Entry 2C9L (X-ray diffraction, 2.25 A resolution); this record covers chains B and Z of the 4 polymer chains in the assembly.

# Chain B
Molecule: 18-nt DNA strand
Sequence (18 nucleotides; each row starts with the number of its first residue):
   102 ACTTCATGAG TCAGTGCT

# Chain Z
Protein: BZLF1 trans-activator protein
From: Human herpesvirus 4
Notes: fragment: dna-binding and dimerization domain, residues 175-236
UniProtKB: P03206 (BZLF1_EBV); numbering as in UniProt (aligned over 175-236)
Chain sequence (63 residues; row label = number of the first residue in the row):
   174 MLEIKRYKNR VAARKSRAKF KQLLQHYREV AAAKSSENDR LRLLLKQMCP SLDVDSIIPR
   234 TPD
Unresolved in the structure: 174
Construct notes: engineered mutation Ala186 (Ser in P03206), Ser189 (Cys in P03206)
UniProt features mapped onto this chain:
  - region: Lys178 to Gln195 (Basic motif), Leu196 to Asp228 (Leucine-zipper), Ser229 to Asp236 (Accessory activation domain)
  - site: Arg190 (Recognition of methylation)
  - mutagenesis: Lys178 to Tyr180 (No effect on homodimerization. Complete loss of interaction with host CEBPA), Tyr180 (Y180E: Complete loss of lytic replication and expression of late gene expression. Reduced capacity to interact with viral DNA and oriLyt), Arg183 (R183E: Reduced capacity to interact with viral DNA and oriLyt), Arg187 (R187K: Complete loss of lytic replication and expression of late gene expression. Reduced capacity to interact with viral DNA and oriLyt), Lys188 (K188A: Complete loss of lytic replication and expression of late gene expression. Reduced capacity to interact with viral DNA and oriLyt), Ala204 (A204D: No effect on homodimerization. Weakened interaction with host CEBPA), Ala205 to Ala206 (No effect on homodimerization. No effect on the interaction with host CEBPA), Leu214 (L214R: Complete loss of homodimerization; when associated with R-218), Leu218 (L218R: Complete loss of homodimerization; when associated with R-214)

# Interface between chain B and chain Z
Pairs across the interface (13):
  DG109(B) with Lys194(Z), salt bridge to the phosphate
  DA110(B) with Arg190(Z), base contact
  DG111(B) with Arg183(Z), phosphate contact; Arg187(Z), salt bridge to the phosphate; Arg190(Z), hydrogen bond to the base
  DT112(B) with Arg179(Z), phosphate contact; Asn182(Z), base contact; Arg183(Z), salt bridge to the phosphate; Ala186(Z), base contact; Arg190(Z), base contact
  DC113(B) with Arg179(Z), salt bridge to the phosphate; Asn182(Z), hydrogen bond to the base
  DA114(B) with Asn182(Z), base contact

# Summary
6 residues of chain B and 7 residues of chain Z are in contact, with 2 hydrogen bonds and 4 salt bridges.
Among the polar pairs are DG111(B)-Arg190(Z), DC113(B)-Asn182(Z) and DG109(B)-Lys194(Z). UniProt lists 11
mutagenesis sites on chain Z.
Here chain B is an 18-nt DNA strand and chain Z is BZLF1 trans-activator protein (Human herpesvirus 4). Entry
2C9L (Structure of the Epstein-Barr virus ZEBRA protein) was determined by X-ray diffraction (same publication
as 2C9N).
